PDB entry 7SVW | electron microscopy, 3.69 A resolution | chains C and D of the 10 polymer chains in the assembly

# Chain C (and D)
Protein: TnsB
Organism: [Scytonema hofmanni] UTEX 2349
Notes: chain D of this document is another copy of the same molecule, construct and numbering; everything in this record applies to it too
Amino-acid sequence (584 residues; each row starts with the number of its first residue):
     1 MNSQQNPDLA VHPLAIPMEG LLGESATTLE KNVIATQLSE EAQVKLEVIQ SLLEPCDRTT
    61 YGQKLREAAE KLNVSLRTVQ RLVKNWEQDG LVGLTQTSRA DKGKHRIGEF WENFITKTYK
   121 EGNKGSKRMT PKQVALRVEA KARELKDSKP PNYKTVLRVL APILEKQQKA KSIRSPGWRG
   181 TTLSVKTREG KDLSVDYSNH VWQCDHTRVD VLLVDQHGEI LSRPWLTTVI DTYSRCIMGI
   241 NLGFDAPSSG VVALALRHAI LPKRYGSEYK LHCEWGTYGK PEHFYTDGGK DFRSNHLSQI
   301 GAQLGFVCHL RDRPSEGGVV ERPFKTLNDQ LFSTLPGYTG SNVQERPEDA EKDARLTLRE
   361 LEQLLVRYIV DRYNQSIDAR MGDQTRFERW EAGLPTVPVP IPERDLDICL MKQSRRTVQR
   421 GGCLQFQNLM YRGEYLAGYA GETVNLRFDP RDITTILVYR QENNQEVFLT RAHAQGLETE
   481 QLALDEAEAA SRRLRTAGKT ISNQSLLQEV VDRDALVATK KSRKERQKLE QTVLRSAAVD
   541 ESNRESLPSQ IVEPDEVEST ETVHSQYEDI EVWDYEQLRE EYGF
Disordered / not traced: 1-195, 289-294, 312-321, 341-352, 520-584 (chain D: 1-28, 475-584)
Reported in the primary citation:
  - catalytic residues: Asp205, Asp287, Glu321
  - mutagenesis - D205A, D287A, E321A: decreased catalytic activity
  - binding site for STC_LE_For: Arg58, Arg77, Arg106, Arg158
  - binding site for STC_LE_Rev1: Arg99, Lys154
  - binding site for STC_LE_Rev1: Ser175, Trp178, Arg380

# Interface between chain C and chain D
Pairs across the interface - 38 pairs, chain C then chain D:
  Gln299(C) - Gln37(D)  hydrogen bond
  Gln299(C) - Leu91(D)
  Ala302(C) - Leu46(D)  hydrophobic
  Ala302(C) - Trp86(D)
  Gln303(C) - Leu91(D)
  Arg404(C) - Asn32(D)  hydrogen bond (backbone-side chain)
  Asp407(C) - Asn32(D)  hydrogen bond
  Asp407(C) - Ile34(D)
  Gln419(C) - Arg174(D)
  Gln419(C) - Ser175(D)
  Gln419(C) - Pro176(D)
  Arg420(C) - Ile173(D)
  Met430(C) - Arg179(D)
  Ala440(C) - Ile173(D)
  Gly441(C) - Lys169(D)
  Gly441(C) - Ile173(D)
  Glu442(C) - Lys169(D)
  Arg447(C) - Ile34(D)
  Tyr459(C) - Asn32(D)
  Tyr459(C) - Ile34(D)  hydrophobic
  Asn464(C) - Ala35(D)
  Asn464(C) - Thr36(D)  hydrogen bond (backbone-side chain)
  Gln465(C) - Val33(D)
  Gln465(C) - Thr36(D)  hydrogen bond (backbone-side chain)
  Glu466(C) - Ile34(D)  hydrogen bond (backbone-backbone)
  Val467(C) - Val33(D)  hydrophobic
  Ala497(C) - Asp383(D)
  Gly498(C) - Asp383(D)
  Ile501(C) - Ile377(D)  hydrophobic
  Ile501(C) - Asp383(D)
  Leu506(C) - Asp371(D)
  Leu507(C) - Arg372(D)
  Glu509(C) - His272(D)  salt bridge
  Glu509(C) - Arg367(D)  salt bridge
  Val510(C) - Arg367(D)
  Arg513(C) - Arg367(D)
  Asp514(C) - Thr334(D)
  Asp514(C) - Leu335(D)
Interface residues without a listed pair, chain C (35 interface residues in all): Asn295, Ser298, Ile408, Gln425, Asn428, Gln461, Phe468, Leu494, Val511
Interface residues without a listed pair, chain D (33 interface residues in all): Glu30, Lys31, Leu38, Gln50, Thr95, Leu331, Leu364, Gln375, Gly382, Thr385

# Summary
35 residues of chain C and 33 residues of chain D are in contact; the contacts include 6 hydrogen bonds and 2
salt bridges. Polar pairs include Glu509(C)-His272(D), Glu509(C)-Arg367(D) and Gln299(C)-Gln37(D). The paper
reports catalytic residues Asp205(C), Asp287(C) and Glu321(C); D205A, D287A and E321A of chain C reduce
catalytic activity.
Chain C and chain D are both TnsB ([Scytonema hofmanni] UTEX 2349); the structure, Strand-transfer complex of
TnsB from ShCAST, was determined by electron microscopy (same publication as 7SVV).
